8PIB - chains P and B of the 9 polymer chains in the assembly; structure by electron microscopy, 2.60 A resolution.

Chain P:
Name: Transcription antitermination protein RfaH
From: Escherichia coli
Reference sequence: P0AFW0 (RFAH_ECOLI); residue numbers follow UniProt; this construct covers 1-162
Sequence (164 residues; row label = number of the first residue in the row; numbers below 1 keep their minus sign (Gly-1 is residue -1)):
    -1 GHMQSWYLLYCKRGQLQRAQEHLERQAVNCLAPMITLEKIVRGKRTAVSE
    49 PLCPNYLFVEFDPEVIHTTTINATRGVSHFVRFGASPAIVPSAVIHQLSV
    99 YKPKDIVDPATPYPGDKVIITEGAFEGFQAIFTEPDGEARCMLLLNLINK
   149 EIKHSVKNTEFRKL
Not modelled in the structure: -1 to 0, 102-119, 154-162
Differences from the reference sequence: expression tag (-1 to 0); engineered mutation Cys51 (Phe in P0AFW0), Cys139 (Ser in P0AFW0)
Cystine bridges: Cys51-Cys139
What the authors report for this chain:
  - binding site for non-template DNA: Tyr8
  - binding site for template DNA (chain B): Arg11, Arg40
  - conformationally variable residues (order/disorder transition): Ile117 to Ala122, Lys148 to Lys155 (from molecular simulation)

Chain B:
Molecule: template DNA
Sequence (40 nucleotides; each row starts with the number of its first residue):
     1 GGAAGATCGAAAAAAGCACGCTACCGCCCGCGTGGTGGTG

Chain P / chain B interface:
Contacting residue pairs - 5 pairs, chain P then chain B:
  Arg11(P) with DT33(B), hydrogen bond to the sugar
  Gly12(P) with DT33(B), phosphate contact
  Gln13(P) with DT33(B), phosphate contact
  Arg40(P) with DG35(B), sugar contact; DT36(B), salt bridge to the phosphate
Other interface residues (no listed pair), chain B (4 interface residues in all): DG32

Overview:
Chain P and chain B each contribute 4 residues to their interface; the contacts include 1 hydrogen bond and 1
salt bridge. Polar pairs include Arg11(P)-DT33(B) and Arg40(P)-DT36(B). The paper reports a binding site for
template DNA (chain B) at Arg11(P) and Arg40(P); a binding site for non-template DNA at Tyr8(P).
Here chain P is Transcription antitermination protein RfaH (Escherichia coli) and chain B is template DNA.
Entry 8PIB (autoinhibited RfaH bound to E. coli transcription complex paused at ops site (encounter complex))
was determined by electron microscopy together with 8PEN, 8PFG, 8PFJ, 8PH9, 8PHK, 8PID, 8PIL and 8PIM from the
same study.
